Entry 4GYE (X-ray diffraction, 2.27 A resolution); this record covers chains B and C of the 3 polymer chains in the assembly.

== Chain B ==
Name: Protease
From: Human immunodeficiency virus 1
UniProt: Q9QM22 (Q9QM22_9HIV1); numbering as in UniProt (aligned over 1-99)
Chain sequence (99 residues; numbered 1 to 99; the number before each row is that of its first residue):
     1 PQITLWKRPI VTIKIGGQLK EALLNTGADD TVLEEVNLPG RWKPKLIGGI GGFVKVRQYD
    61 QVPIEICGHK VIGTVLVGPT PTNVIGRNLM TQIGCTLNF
Differences from the reference sequence: engineered mutation Lys-7 (Gln in Q9QM22), Asn-25 (Asp in Q9QM22), Val-36 (Met in Q9QM22), Thr-82 (Ala in Q9QM22), Val-84 (Ile in Q9QM22)

== Chain C ==
Name: P1F peptide
Chain sequence (6 residues; numbered 1 to 6; the number before each row is that of its first residue):
     1 RVXEAL
Modified / non-standard residues: PUK (N-[(2S)-2-amino-3-phenylpropyl]-L-phenylalanine) at position 3; Leu-6 (norleucine; NLE)

== Chain B / chain C interface ==
Contacting residue pairs (22):
  Arg-8(B) / Arg-1(C)
  Leu-23(B) / PUK_3(C)
  Asn-25(B) / PUK_3(C)
  Gly-27(B) / PUK_3(C)
  Gly-27(B) / Glu-4(C)  hydrogen bond (backbone-backbone)
  Ala-28(B) / Glu-4(C)
  Asp-29(B) / Glu-4(C)  hydrogen bond (backbone-backbone)
  Asp-29(B) / Ala-5(C)
  Asp-30(B) / Glu-4(C)  hydrogen bond (backbone-side chain)
  Asp-30(B) / Leu-6(C)
  Val-32(B) / Glu-4(C)
  Lys-45(B) / Leu-6(C)
  Leu-46(B) / Leu-6(C)
  Ile-47(B) / Glu-4(C)
  Ile-47(B) / Ala-5(C)
  Gly-48(B) / Glu-4(C)
  Gly-48(B) / Ala-5(C)  hydrogen bond (backbone-backbone)
  Gly-49(B) / PUK_3(C)
  Ile-50(B) / Val-2(C)  hydrophobic
  Gln-58(B) / Leu-6(C)
  Pro-81(B) / PUK_3(C)
  Thr-82(B) / PUK_3(C)
Other interface residues (no listed pair), chain B (19 interface residues in all): Leu-76, Val-84

== Overview ==
The interface between chain B and chain C involves 19 residues on one side and 6 on the other; the contacts
include 4 hydrogen bonds. Polar pairs include Asp-30(B)/Glu-4(C), Gly-27(B)/Glu-4(C) and Asp-29(B)/Glu-4(C).
Here chain B is Protease (Human immunodeficiency virus 1) and chain C is P1F peptide. Entry 4GYE (MDR 769
HIV-1 Protease in Complex with Reduced P1F) was determined by X-ray diffraction, deposited together with 4GZF.
